PDB entry 8VCY | X-ray diffraction, 2.60 A resolution | chains B and E of the 5 polymer chains in the assembly

Chain B:
Protein: MHC class II HLA-DQ-beta-1
From: Homo sapiens
Reference sequence: O19707 (O19707_HUMAN); numbering as in UniProt (aligned over 1-192)
Chain sequence (192 residues; each row starts with the number of its first residue):
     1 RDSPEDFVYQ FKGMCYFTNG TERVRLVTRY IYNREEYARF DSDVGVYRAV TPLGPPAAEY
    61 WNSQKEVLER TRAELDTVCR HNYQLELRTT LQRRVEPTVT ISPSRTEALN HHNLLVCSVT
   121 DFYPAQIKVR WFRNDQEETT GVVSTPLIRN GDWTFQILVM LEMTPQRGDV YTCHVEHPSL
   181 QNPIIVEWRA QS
Disordered / not traced: 105-112, 192
Disulfide bonds: Cys15-Cys79, Cys117-Cys173
Covalently attached groups: N-acetylglucosamine (NAG) linked to Asn19

Chain E:
Protein: T-CELL-RECEPTOR, TCR A2.13 beta
From: Homo sapiens
Chain sequence (239 residues; row label = number of the first residue in the row; note: 13 numbers in that range are skipped by the numbering (no residue carries them; nothing is unmodelled there)):
     3 GVTQTPRYLI KTRGQQVTLS CSPISGH
    37 RSVSWYQQTP GQGLQFLFEY FS
    63 ETQRNKGNFP
    74 GRFSGRQF
    83 SNSRSEMNVS TLELGDSALY LCASSLERET QYFGPGTRLL VLEDLKNVFP PEVAVFEPSE
   143 AEISHTQKAT LVCLATGFFP DHVELSWWVN GKEVHSGVCT DPQPLKEQPA LNDSRYALSS
   203 RLRVSATFWQ NPRNHFRCQV QFYGLSENDE WTQDRAKPVT QIVSAEAWGR AD
Disordered / not traced: 254
Disulfide bonds: Cys23-Cys104, Cys155-Cys220

Chain B / chain E interface:
Pairs across the interface - 7 pairs, chain B then chain E:
  Tyr60(B) - Arg37(E)  hydrogen bond
  Gln64(B) - Leu108(E)
  Glu66(B) - Leu108(E)
  Glu66(B) - Glu111(E)
  Val67(B) - Leu108(E)  hydrophobic
  Arg70(B) - Arg110(E)
  Arg70(B) - Glu111(E)  salt bridge
Other interface residues (no listed pair), chain E (6 interface residues in all): Gly28, Glu109

Summary:
5 residues of chain B and 6 residues of chain E are in contact; the contacts include 1 hydrogen bond and 1
salt bridge. Polar pairs include Arg70(B)-Glu111(E) and Tyr60(B)-Arg37(E). N-acetylglucosamine is covalently
linked to Asn19(B).
Here chain B is MHC class II HLA-DQ-beta-1 and chain E is T-CELL-RECEPTOR, TCR A2.13 beta, both from Homo
sapiens. Entry 8VCY (Human TCR A2.13 in complex with DQ8-InsC8-15NPY) was determined by X-ray diffraction
(same publication as 8VCX, 8VD0, 8VD2, 8VDD and 8VDU).
